Entry 7XTG (electron microscopy, 2.20 A resolution); this record covers chains Y and Z of the 12 polymer chains in the assembly.

Chain Y:
Protein: Mannose permease IIC component
From: Listeria monocytogenes
UniProtKB: A0A094YUG1 (A0A094YUG1_LATSK); numbering as in UniProt (aligned over 2-249)
Sequence (248 residues; row label = number of the first residue in the row):
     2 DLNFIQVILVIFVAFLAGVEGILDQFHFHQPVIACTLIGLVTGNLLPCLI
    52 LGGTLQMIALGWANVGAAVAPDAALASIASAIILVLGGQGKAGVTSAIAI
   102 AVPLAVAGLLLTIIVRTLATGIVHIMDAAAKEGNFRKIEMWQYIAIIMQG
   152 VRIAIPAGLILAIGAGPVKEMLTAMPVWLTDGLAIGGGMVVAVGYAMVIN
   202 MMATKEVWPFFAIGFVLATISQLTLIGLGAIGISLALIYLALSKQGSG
Small-molecule neighbours: alpha-D-mannopyranose (MAN): Asn65, Val66, Gly67, Ala69

Chain Z:
Protein: Mannose permease IID component
From: Listeria monocytogenes
UniProtKB: A0A094XZA1 (A0A094XZA1_LATSK); numbering as in UniProt (aligned over 4-303)
Sequence (300 residues; each row starts with the number of its first residue):
     4 QLKLTKKDRISVWLRSTFLQGSWNYERMQNGGWAYTLIPALKKLYKTKED
    54 RSAALVRHMEFFNTHPYVAAPILGVTLALEEERANGAPIDDVTIQGVKVG
   104 MMGPLAGIGDPVFWFTVKPIIGALAASLAMSGNILGPIIYFVAWNAIRMA
   154 FTWYTQEFGYRAGSKITEDLSGGILQDITKGASILGMFILGSLVNRWVSV
   204 KFTPTVSSVKLDKGAFIDWDKLPSGAKGIQSALQQQAQGLSLTDHKITTL
   254 QDNLDSLIPGLAALGLTLFCMWLLKKKVSPIVIILGLFVVGIVFHLLHLM
Small-molecule neighbours: alpha-D-mannopyranose (MAN): Gln23, Trp26, Gln32, Asn66, Thr67, His68, Pro69, Ala109, Asp113, Trp117

How chain Y and chain Z interact:
Pairs across the interface - 188 pairs, chain Y then chain Z:
  Ile23(Y) - Gln23(Z)  hydrogen bond (backbone-side chain)
  Leu24(Y) - Thr20(Z)
  Leu24(Y) - Phe21(Z)  hydrophobic
  Leu24(Y) - Gln23(Z)  hydrogen bond (backbone-side chain)
  Asp25(Y) - Gln23(Z)
  Asp25(Y) - Tyr70(Z)  hydrogen bond (backbone-side chain)
  Asp25(Y) - Trp117(Z)
  Gln26(Y) - Ser19(Z)
  Gln26(Y) - Thr20(Z)
  Gln26(Y) - Pro69(Z)
  Gln26(Y) - Tyr70(Z)  hydrogen bond (backbone-side chain)
  Gln26(Y) - Trp147(Z)
  Gln26(Y) - Asn148(Z)
  Gln26(Y) - Arg151(Z)  hydrogen bond (backbone-side chain)
  Phe27(Y) - Phe144(Z)
  Phe27(Y) - Asn148(Z)
  Phe27(Y) - Arg151(Z)
  His28(Y) - Tyr70(Z)
  His28(Y) - Trp117(Z)
  His28(Y) - Trp147(Z)  hydrogen bond
  Phe29(Y) - Phe144(Z)  hydrophobic
  Gln31(Y) - Tyr143(Z)
  Ile34(Y) - Pro140(Z)
  Ile34(Y) - Tyr143(Z)  hydrophobic
  Thr37(Y) - Pro140(Z)
  Leu50(Y) - Ala132(Z)
  Leu50(Y) - Asn136(Z)
  Leu50(Y) - Ile137(Z)  hydrophobic
  Leu50(Y) - Pro140(Z)  hydrophobic
  Ile51(Y) - Ala132(Z)
  Ile51(Y) - Met133(Z)
  Gly54(Y) - Ala129(Z)
  Gly54(Y) - Ala132(Z)
  Thr55(Y) - Met133(Z)
  Gln57(Y) - Gly125(Z)
  Gln57(Y) - Tyr143(Z)
  Met58(Y) - Ala126(Z)  hydrophobic
  Met58(Y) - Ala129(Z)  hydrophobic
  Ala60(Y) - Lys121(Z)
  Leu61(Y) - Lys121(Z)  hydrogen bond (backbone-side chain)
  Leu61(Y) - Pro122(Z)
  Leu61(Y) - Gly125(Z)
  Leu61(Y) - Ala126(Z)
  Gly62(Y) - Phe118(Z)
  Trp63(Y) - Lys121(Z)
  Ala64(Y) - Trp117(Z)  hydrophobic
  Asn65(Y) - Trp117(Z)
  Val66(Y) - Asp113(Z)
  Val66(Y) - Phe118(Z)  hydrophobic
  Gly67(Y) - Trp26(Z)
  Gly67(Y) - Met31(Z)
  Ala68(Y) - Met31(Z)
  Val103(Y) - Phe291(Z)  hydrophobic
  Val107(Y) - Leu288(Z)  hydrophobic
  Val107(Y) - Phe291(Z)  hydrophobic
  Leu110(Y) - Ile284(Z)  hydrophobic
  Ile114(Y) - Tyr28(Z)
  Ile114(Y) - Ile284(Z)  hydrophobic
  Arg117(Y) - Trp26(Z)
  Arg117(Y) - Asn27(Z)
  Arg117(Y) - Tyr28(Z)
  Thr118(Y) - Tyr28(Z)
  Ala120(Y) - Ser25(Z)
  Ala120(Y) - Trp26(Z)
  Ala120(Y) - Asn27(Z)
  Thr121(Y) - Asn27(Z)
  Thr121(Y) - Glu29(Z)
  Val124(Y) - Asn27(Z)
  Val124(Y) - Arg30(Z)  hydrogen bond (backbone-side chain)
  Val124(Y) - Asn33(Z)
  Met127(Y) - Ser25(Z)
  Asp128(Y) - Arg30(Z)  salt bridge
  Asp128(Y) - Met62(Z)
  Ala131(Y) - Ser55(Z)  hydrogen bond (backbone-side chain)
  Ala131(Y) - Leu58(Z)
  Ala131(Y) - Val59(Z)
  Lys132(Y) - Ser55(Z)
  Lys132(Y) - Val59(Z)
  Gly134(Y) - Leu58(Z)
  Asn135(Y) - Leu58(Z)
  Phe136(Y) - Ile41(Z)  hydrophobic
  Phe136(Y) - Leu44(Z)  hydrophobic
  Phe136(Y) - Lys45(Z)
  Phe136(Y) - Arg54(Z)
  Phe136(Y) - Leu58(Z)  hydrophobic
  Ile139(Y) - Leu58(Z)  hydrophobic
  Ile139(Y) - Met62(Z)  hydrophobic
  Glu140(Y) - Arg18(Z)  salt bridge
  Glu140(Y) - Tyr38(Z)
  Glu140(Y) - Ile41(Z)
  Gln143(Y) - Phe21(Z)  hydrogen bond (side chain-backbone)
  Gln143(Y) - Gly24(Z)
  Gln143(Y) - Ser25(Z)  hydrogen bond
  Gln143(Y) - Gly34(Z)
  Gln143(Y) - Gly35(Z)
  Gln143(Y) - Tyr38(Z)
  Tyr144(Y) - Tyr38(Z)  hydrogen bond
  Ala146(Y) - Gly24(Z)
  Ile147(Y) - Phe21(Z)  hydrophobic
  Ile147(Y) - Gly24(Z)
  Trp179(Y) - Ile295(Z)  hydrophobic
  Trp179(Y) - Leu299(Z)  hydrophobic
  Asp182(Y) - His298(Z)
  Gly183(Y) - Gly294(Z)
  Gly183(Y) - Ile295(Z)
  Gly183(Y) - His298(Z)
  Leu184(Y) - Phe291(Z)
  Ile186(Y) - Gly294(Z)
  Ile186(Y) - His298(Z)
  Ile186(Y) - Met303(Z)
  Gly187(Y) - Leu290(Z)
  Gly187(Y) - Phe291(Z)
  Gly188(Y) - Phe291(Z)
  Gly189(Y) - Ser202(Z)
  Met190(Y) - Ser202(Z)
  Met190(Y) - Val203(Z)  hydrophobic
  Met190(Y) - Leu269(Z)  hydrophobic
  Met190(Y) - Leu290(Z)  hydrophobic
  Met190(Y) - Met303(Z)  hydrophobic
  Val191(Y) - Ile287(Z)  hydrophobic
  Val192(Y) - Val201(Z)  hydrophobic
  Ala193(Y) - Leu269(Z)  hydrophobic
  Ala193(Y) - Cys273(Z)
  Val194(Y) - Cys273(Z)  hydrophobic
  Val194(Y) - Ile286(Z)  hydrophobic
  Val194(Y) - Ile287(Z)  hydrophobic
  Val194(Y) - Leu290(Z)  hydrophobic
  Tyr196(Y) - Leu193(Z)
  Tyr196(Y) - Leu196(Z)
  Tyr196(Y) - Val197(Z)  hydrophobic
  Tyr196(Y) - Trp200(Z)
  Tyr196(Y) - Val201(Z)  hydrophobic
  Ala197(Y) - Thr270(Z)
  Ala197(Y) - Cys273(Z)  hydrophobic
  Ala197(Y) - Met274(Z)
  Met198(Y) - Leu277(Z)  hydrophobic
  Val199(Y) - Leu193(Z)  hydrophobic
  Ile200(Y) - Met190(Z)  hydrophobic
  Ile200(Y) - Leu193(Z)  hydrophobic
  Ile200(Y) - Thr270(Z)
  Ile200(Y) - Met274(Z)  hydrophobic
  Asn201(Y) - Met274(Z)  hydrogen bond (side chain-backbone)
  Met203(Y) - Ser186(Z)
  Met203(Y) - Gly189(Z)
  Met203(Y) - Met190(Z)  hydrogen bond (side chain-backbone)
  Val208(Y) - Ile187(Z)  hydrophobic
  Val208(Y) - Met190(Z)  hydrophobic
  Trp209(Y) - Met274(Z)  hydrophobic
  Phe211(Y) - Ile187(Z)  hydrophobic
  Phe211(Y) - Phe191(Z)
  Phe212(Y) - Met190(Z)
  Phe212(Y) - Leu193(Z)
  Phe212(Y) - Gly194(Z)
  Gly215(Y) - Phe191(Z)
  Gly215(Y) - Ser195(Z)  hydrogen bond (backbone-side chain)
  Phe216(Y) - Gly194(Z)
  Phe216(Y) - Val197(Z)  hydrophobic
  Phe216(Y) - Asn198(Z)
  Phe216(Y) - Ile261(Z)  hydrophobic
  Phe216(Y) - Pro262(Z)
  Phe216(Y) - Gly263(Z)
  Leu218(Y) - Phe191(Z)  hydrophobic
  Ala219(Y) - Ser195(Z)
  Ala219(Y) - Asn198(Z)
  Ala219(Y) - Arg199(Z)  hydrogen bond (backbone-side chain)
  Thr220(Y) - Asn198(Z)
  Thr220(Y) - Pro262(Z)
  Ile221(Y) - Arg199(Z)  hydrogen bond (backbone-side chain)
  Ser222(Y) - Arg199(Z)
  Leu224(Y) - Arg199(Z)  hydrogen bond (backbone-side chain)
  Leu226(Y) - Ile192(Z)  hydrophobic
  Leu226(Y) - Leu196(Z)  hydrophobic
  Leu226(Y) - Trp200(Z)  hydrophobic
  Leu229(Y) - Phe191(Z)
  Leu229(Y) - Ser195(Z)
  Leu229(Y) - Arg199(Z)
  Gly230(Y) - Leu188(Z)
  Gly230(Y) - Ile192(Z)
  Ile232(Y) - Phe191(Z)  hydrophobic
  Gly233(Y) - Leu188(Z)
  Ile234(Y) - Leu188(Z)  hydrophobic
  Ala237(Y) - Gly184(Z)
  Ala237(Y) - Ile187(Z)  hydrophobic
  Tyr240(Y) - Lys183(Z)
  Leu241(Y) - Asp180(Z)
  Leu241(Y) - Lys183(Z)
  Leu241(Y) - Gly184(Z)
  Lys245(Y) - Asp180(Z)  salt bridge
Interface residues without a listed pair, chain Y (101 interface residues in all): Val33, Leu46, Leu47, Ile123, His125, Ala130, Leu180, Ala204, Ile214, Thr225, Leu236, Ser244
Interface residues without a listed pair, chain Z (93 interface residues in all): Asn66, Ala128, Gly135, Ala185, Leu267, Lys278, Pro283, Val293

Summary:
101 residues of chain Y and 93 residues of chain Z are in contact, with 18 hydrogen bonds and 3 salt bridges.
Polar contacts include Asp128(Y)-Arg30(Z), Glu140(Y)-Arg18(Z) and Lys245(Y)-Asp180(Z). Alpha-D-mannopyranose
is bound between chain Y and chain Z.
Chain Y is Mannose permease IIC component and chain Z is Mannose permease IID component, both from Listeria
monocytogenes; the structure, Cryo-EM structure of Listeria monocytogenes man-PTS complexed with pediocin
PA-1, was determined by electron microscopy, deposited together with 7XNO.
